1XME - chains B and C of the 3 polymer chains in the assembly; structure by X-ray diffraction, 2.30 A resolution.

Chain B:
Protein: Cytochrome c oxidase polypeptide II
Source organism: Thermus thermophilus
Notes: EC 1.9.3.1
UniProt: P98052 (COX2_THETH); numbering as in UniProt (aligned over 1-168)
Sequence (168 residues; numbered 1 to 168; the number before each row is that of its first residue):
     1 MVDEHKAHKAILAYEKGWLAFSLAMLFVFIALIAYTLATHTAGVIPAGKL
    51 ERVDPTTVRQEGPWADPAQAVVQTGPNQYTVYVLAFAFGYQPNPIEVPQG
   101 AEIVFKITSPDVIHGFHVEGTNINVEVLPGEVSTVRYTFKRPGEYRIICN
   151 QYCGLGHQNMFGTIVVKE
Not modelled in the structure: 1-2
Bound ions: dinuclear copper ion: H114, C149, Q151, C153, H157, M160

Chain C:
Protein: Cytochrome c oxidase polypeptide IIA
Source organism: Thermus thermophilus
Notes: EC 1.9.3.1
UniProt: P82543 (COXA_THET8); residues 1-34 here = UniProt positions 1-34
Sequence (34 residues; each row starts with the number of its first residue):
     1 MEEKPKGALAVILVLTLTILVFWLGVYAVFFARG
Not modelled in the structure: 1
Curated features (UniProtKB/Swiss-Prot):
  - modified residue: M1 (N-formylmethionine)

Interface between chain B and chain C:
Contacting residue pairs (31; chain B residue first):
  D3(B) with E2(C)
  K6(B) with E2(C), hydrogen bond (side chain-backbone); E3(C), salt bridge
  A7(B) with E2(C)
  I11(B) with P5(C), hydrophobic
  Y14(B) with K4(C); P5(C); L9(C), hydrophobic
  W18(B) with I12(C), hydrophobic; T16(C)
  F21(B) with T16(C)
  F29(B) with I19(C), hydrophobic; W23(C), hydrophobic
  L32(B) with W23(C), hydrophobic; Y27(C), hydrogen bond (backbone-side chain)
  I33(B) with W23(C), hydrophobic
  Y35(B) with Y27(C); F31(C), hydrophobic
  T36(B) with Y27(C); F30(C); F31(C)
  T41(B) with F30(C); F31(C)
  G120(B) with R33(C)
  T121(B) with R33(C)
  N122(B) with F30(C), hydrogen bond (side chain-backbone); R33(C), hydrogen bond (backbone-backbone); G34(C)
  Y137(B) with R33(C), hydrogen bond (side chain-backbone); G34(C)
  K140(B) with G34(C), hydrogen bond (side chain-backbone)
Also at the interface, not in a pair above, chain B (24 interface residues in all): E4, A10, M25, T39, H40, T138
Also at the interface, not in a pair above, chain C (16 interface residues in all): L15, L20

Overview:
Chain B and chain C form an interface of 24 and 16 residues respectively; the contacts include 6 hydrogen
bonds and 1 salt bridge. Polar contacts include K6(B)-E3(C), K6(B)-E2(C) and L32(B)-Y27(C). H114(B), C149(B),
Q151(B), C153(B), H157(B) and M160(B) coordinate a dinuclear copper ion ion.
Here chain B is Cytochrome c oxidase polypeptide II and chain C is Cytochrome c oxidase polypeptide IIA, both
from Thermus thermophilus. Entry 1XME (Structure of Recombinant Cytochrome ba3 Oxidase from Thermus
thermophilus) was determined by X-ray diffraction.
